6LK8 - chains G and I of the 32 polymer chains in the assembly; structure by electron microscopy, 5.50 A resolution (low resolution: residue-level contacts below are approximate; hydrogen-bond / salt-bridge calls are withheld).

Chain G:
Name: Nuclear pore complex protein Nup96
Source organism: Xenopus laevis
Reference sequence: A0A1L8HBE3 (A0A1L8HBE3_XENLA); residues 1-923 here correspond to UniProt positions 820-1742 (UniProt number = residue number + 819)
Chain sequence (923 residues; numbered 1 to 923; the number before each row is that of its first residue):
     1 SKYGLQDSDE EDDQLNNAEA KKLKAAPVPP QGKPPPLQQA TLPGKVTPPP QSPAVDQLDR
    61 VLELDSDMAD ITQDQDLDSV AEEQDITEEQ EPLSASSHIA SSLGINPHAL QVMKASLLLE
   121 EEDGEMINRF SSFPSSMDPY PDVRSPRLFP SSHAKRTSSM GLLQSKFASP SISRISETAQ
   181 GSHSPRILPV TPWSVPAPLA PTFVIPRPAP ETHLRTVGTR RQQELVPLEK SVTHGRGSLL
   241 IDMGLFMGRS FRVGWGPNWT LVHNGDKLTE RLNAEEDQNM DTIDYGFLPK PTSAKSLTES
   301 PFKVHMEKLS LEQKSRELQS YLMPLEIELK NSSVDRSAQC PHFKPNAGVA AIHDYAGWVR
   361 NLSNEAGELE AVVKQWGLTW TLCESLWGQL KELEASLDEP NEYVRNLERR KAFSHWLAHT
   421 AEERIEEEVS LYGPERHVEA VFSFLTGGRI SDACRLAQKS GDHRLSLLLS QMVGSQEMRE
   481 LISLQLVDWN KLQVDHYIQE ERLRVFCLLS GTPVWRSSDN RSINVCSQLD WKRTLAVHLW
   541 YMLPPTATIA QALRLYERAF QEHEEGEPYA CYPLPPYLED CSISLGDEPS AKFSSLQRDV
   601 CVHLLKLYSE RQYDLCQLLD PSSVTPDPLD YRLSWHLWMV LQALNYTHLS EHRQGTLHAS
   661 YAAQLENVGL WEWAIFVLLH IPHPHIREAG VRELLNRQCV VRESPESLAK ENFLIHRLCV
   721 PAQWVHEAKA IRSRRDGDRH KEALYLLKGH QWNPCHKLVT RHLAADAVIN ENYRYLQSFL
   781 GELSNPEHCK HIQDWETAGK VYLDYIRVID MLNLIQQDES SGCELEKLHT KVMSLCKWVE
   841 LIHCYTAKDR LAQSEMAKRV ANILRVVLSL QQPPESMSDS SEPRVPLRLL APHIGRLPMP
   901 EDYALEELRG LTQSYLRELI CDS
Disordered / not traced: 1-129, 175-178, 206-212, 269-270, 297, 301-302, 392-398, 448-449, 459-461, 494-500, 564-596, 628-630, 737-744, 752-756, 768-777, 794-802, 816-821, 837-844, 865-923

Chain I:
Name: Nuclear pore complex protein
Source organism: Xenopus laevis
Reference sequence: A2RV69 (A2RV69_XENLA); numbering as in UniProt (aligned over 1-916)
Chain sequence (916 residues; numbered 1 to 916; the number before each row is that of its first residue):
     1 MDMLSPVVRE AEVSRAARRQ SSNRKNPADE SWSNATPTRG PSSRTTGQTL FRQHMTPQTW
    61 NSSRPPDVSA ILGTVGRSPR LLQTPGRLAN LSMMSNPDDS VWTTTFSPGR TGMYTTLDSP
   121 SFTEDITLSA VMLQEEDPGE AATMSMYPDF LKSFLEHPSS AVFELIEQYE ATCNTQITLL
   181 KKIVKRVTPG QQKFSKTASI LWLLQQEMVT WRLIAALYRD RIQSALEEEN MFEIAAPNAS
   241 EKTIVDKLFQ RDTLVRQSQL VVDWLESIAK DEVGDFSDNI EYYAKSVYWE NTLHTLKQRS
   301 MLSLGSSRPL VSELDPDAPI RQKLPLDDLD REDDIRLLKY LFTLIRAGMT DEAQRLCKRC
   361 GQAWRAATLE GWKLYHDANI NGGTELQAVE GNPYRCVWKT CCWRMAEDEQ FNKYERAIYA
   421 TLSGNLKQLL PVCESWEDTV WAHFKVMVDS LVEQEIRASI ISFNEANELP REYLEANWTL
   481 DSVFEELQAT DKKRVLEENR EHYHIIQKFV ILADVDGLMD EFSEWLSNGK NLLLGHLLRF
   541 MTHLLLFFRT LGLQAKEEVS VEVLKTYIQR LINEKQIELI AFYVSHLPQE LAISQYAVFL
   601 ENITDPDQRQ RCLELAKEAG LDVASITKTV VENTRKKDAG EFAHHDFAPA LDSGTSEEDR
   661 AKIDVIDWLV FDPAQRAEAL KQSNAIMRKF LASKKHEAAK EVFAKIPQDS IAEIYSQWEE
   721 QAMDSALPAE DDNAIREHLC IRAYLESHEA FNEWFKHINS PPQKPTLVGQ ASFTEKVAHE
   781 HKEKKYEMDF GIWKGHLDAL TSDVKEKIYN VLLFVDGGWM VDVREDTEED PERSHQMVLL
   841 RRLCLPMMCF LLHTVLHNTK QYKDCLRLAD IVSSENQKLY TVFSKTEMRN LLQKLRESSL
   901 MLLDLQLDPL GYEIQS
Disordered / not traced: 1-142, 298-311, 605-608, 624-626, 641-650, 672-674, 915-916

How chain G and chain I interact:
Pairs across the interface - 14 pairs, chain G then chain I:
  Ser451(G) with Glu465(I)
  Asp462(G) with Asp317(I)
  His463(G) with Met405(I)
  Ser466(G) with Cys401(I)
  Leu467(G) with Cys401(I)
  Ser470(G) with Tyr394(I); Val397(I); Trp398(I)
  Gln476(G) with Gly391(I)
  Gln485(G) with Ala363(I)
  Leu486(G) with Ala363(I)
  Trp489(G) with Gly361(I)
  Gln493(G) with Leu293(I)
  Arg502(G) with Asp315(I)
Also at the interface, not in a pair above, chain G (14 interface residues in all): Arg464, Leu492
Also at the interface, not in a pair above, chain I (15 interface residues in all): Val287, Leu314, Ile320

Summary:
The interface between chain G and chain I involves 14 residues on one side and 15 on the other.
Here chain G is Nuclear pore complex protein Nup96 and chain I is Nuclear pore complex protein, both from
Xenopus laevis. Entry 6LK8 (Structure of Xenopus laevis Cytoplasmic Ring subunit) was determined by electron
microscopy.
